PDB entry 8BPE | electron microscopy, 3.63 A resolution | chains D and G of the 19 polymer chains in the assembly

== Chain D (and G) ==
Molecule: Immunoglobulin heavy constant mu
Organism: Homo sapiens
Notes: chain G of this document is another copy of the same molecule, construct and numbering; everything in this record applies to it too
Amino-acid sequence (348 residues; row label = number of the first residue in the row):
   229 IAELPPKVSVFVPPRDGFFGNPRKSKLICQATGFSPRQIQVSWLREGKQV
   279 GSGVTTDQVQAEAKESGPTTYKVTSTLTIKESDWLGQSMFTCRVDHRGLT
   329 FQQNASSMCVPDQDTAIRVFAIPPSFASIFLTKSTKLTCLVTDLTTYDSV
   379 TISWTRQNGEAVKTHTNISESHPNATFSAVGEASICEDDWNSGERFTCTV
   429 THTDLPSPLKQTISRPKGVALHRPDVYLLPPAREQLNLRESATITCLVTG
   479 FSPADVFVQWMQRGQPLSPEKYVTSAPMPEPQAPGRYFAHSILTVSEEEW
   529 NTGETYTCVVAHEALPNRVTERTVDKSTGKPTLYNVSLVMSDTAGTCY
Unresolved in the structure: 229-344, 569-576
Cystine bridges: C367-C426, C474-C536
Covalently attached groups: N-acetylglucosamine (NAG) linked to N563
What the authors report for this chain:
  - specificity-determining residues: R467, R514 (proposed by the authors, not directly observed)
  - specificity-determining residues: R467, R514 (by similarity / conservation)

== Chain D / chain G interface ==
Pairs across the interface - 8 pairs, chain D then chain G:
  Y562(D) - L566(G)  hydrophobic
  Y562(D) - V567(G)
  Y562(D) - M568(G)
  V564(D) - L566(G)  hydrophobic
  L566(D) - Y562(G)  hydrophobic
  L566(D) - V564(G)  hydrophobic
  V567(D) - Y562(G)
  M568(D) - Y562(G)

== Overview ==
Chain D and chain G each contribute 5 residues to their interface. N-acetylglucosamine is covalently linked to
N563(D). From the paper: specificity determinants R467(D) and R514(D).
Chain D and chain G are both Immunoglobulin heavy constant mu (Homo sapiens); the structure, 8:1 binding of
FcMR on IgM pentameric core, was determined by electron microscopy (same publication as 8BPF and 8BPG).
